PDB entry 7FJO | electron microscopy, 3.34 A resolution | chains A and C of the 9 polymer chains in the assembly

Chain A (and C):
Molecule: Spike glycoprotein
Source organism: Severe acute respiratory syndrome coronavirus 2
Notes: chain C of this document is another copy of the same molecule, construct and numbering; everything in this record applies to it too
UniProtKB: P0DTC2 (SPIKE_SARS2); numbering as in UniProt; present here: 16-241, 245-1208
Sequence (1280 residues; numbered 16 to 1298; 3 numbers in that range are skipped by the numbering (no residue carries them; nothing is unmodelled there); the number before each row is that of its first residue):
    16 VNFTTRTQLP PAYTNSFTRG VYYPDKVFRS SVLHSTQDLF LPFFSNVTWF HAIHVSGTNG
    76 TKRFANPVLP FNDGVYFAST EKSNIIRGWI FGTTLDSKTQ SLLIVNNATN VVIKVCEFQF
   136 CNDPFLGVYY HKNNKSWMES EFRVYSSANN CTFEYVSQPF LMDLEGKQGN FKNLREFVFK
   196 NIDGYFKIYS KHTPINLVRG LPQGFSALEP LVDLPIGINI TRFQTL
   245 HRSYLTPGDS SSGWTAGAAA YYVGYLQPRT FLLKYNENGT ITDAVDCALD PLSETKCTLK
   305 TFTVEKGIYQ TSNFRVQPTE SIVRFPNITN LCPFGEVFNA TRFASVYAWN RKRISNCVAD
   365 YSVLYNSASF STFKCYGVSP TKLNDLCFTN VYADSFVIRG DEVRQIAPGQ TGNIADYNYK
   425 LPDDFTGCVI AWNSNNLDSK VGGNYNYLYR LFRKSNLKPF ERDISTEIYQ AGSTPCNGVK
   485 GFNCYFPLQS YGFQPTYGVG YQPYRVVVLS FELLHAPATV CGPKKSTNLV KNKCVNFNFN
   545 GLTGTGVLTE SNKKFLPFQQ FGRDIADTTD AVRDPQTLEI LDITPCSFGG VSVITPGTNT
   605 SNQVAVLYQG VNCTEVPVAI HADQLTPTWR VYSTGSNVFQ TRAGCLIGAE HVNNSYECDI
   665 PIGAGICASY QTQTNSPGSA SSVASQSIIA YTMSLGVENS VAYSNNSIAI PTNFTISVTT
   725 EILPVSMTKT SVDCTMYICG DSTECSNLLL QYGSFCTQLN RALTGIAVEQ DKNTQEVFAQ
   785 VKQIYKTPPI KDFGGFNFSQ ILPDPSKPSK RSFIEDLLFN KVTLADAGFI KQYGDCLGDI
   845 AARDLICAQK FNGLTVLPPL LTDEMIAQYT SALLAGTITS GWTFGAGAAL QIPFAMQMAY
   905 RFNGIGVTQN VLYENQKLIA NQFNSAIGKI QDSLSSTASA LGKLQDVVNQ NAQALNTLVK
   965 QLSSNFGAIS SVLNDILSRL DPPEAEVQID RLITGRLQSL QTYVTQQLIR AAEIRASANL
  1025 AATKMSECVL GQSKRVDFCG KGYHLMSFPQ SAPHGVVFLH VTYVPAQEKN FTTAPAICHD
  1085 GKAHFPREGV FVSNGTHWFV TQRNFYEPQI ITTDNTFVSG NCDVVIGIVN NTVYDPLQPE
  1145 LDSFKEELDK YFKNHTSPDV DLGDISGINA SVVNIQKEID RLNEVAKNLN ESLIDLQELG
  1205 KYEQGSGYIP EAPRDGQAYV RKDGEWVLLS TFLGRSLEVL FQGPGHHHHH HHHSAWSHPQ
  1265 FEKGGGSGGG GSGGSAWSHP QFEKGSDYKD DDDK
Disordered / not traced: 16-26, 67-80, 144-163, 173-185, 245-262, 621-640, 677-688, 812, 828-853, 1148-1298 (chain C: 16-26, 67-80, 144-164, 173-185, 245-262, 621-640, 677-689, 828-854, 1148-1298)
Disulfide bonds: Cys336-Cys361, Cys379-Cys432, Cys391-Cys525, Cys480-Cys488, Cys617-Cys649, Cys1082-Cys1126
Covalently attached groups: N-acetylglucosamine (NAG) linked to Asn282, Asn616, Asn657, Asn709, Asn717, Asn801, Asn1074, Asn1134
Sequence notes: variant Phe18 (Leu in P0DTC2), Ala80 (Asp in P0DTC2), Gly215 (Asp in P0DTC2), Thr305 (Ser in P0DTC2), Asn417 (Lys in P0DTC2), Lys484 (Glu in P0DTC2), Tyr501 (Asn in P0DTC2), Gly614 (Asp in P0DTC2), Val701 (Ala in P0DTC2); engineered mutation Gly682 (Arg in P0DTC2), Ser683 (Arg in P0DTC2), Ser685 (Arg in P0DTC2), Pro986 (Lys in P0DTC2), Pro987 (Val in P0DTC2); expression tag (1209-1298)
UniProt features mapped onto this chain:
  - region: Asn280 to Cys301 (Putative superantigen), Arg403 to Asp405 (Integrin-binding motif), Asn448 to Phe456 (Immunodominant HLA epitope recognized by the CD8+), Pro681, Ala684 (Putative superantigen), Ser816 to Tyr837 (Fusion peptide 1), Lys835 to Phe855 (Fusion peptide 2), Asp1163 to Glu1202 (Heptad repeat 2)
  - site: Arg815, Ser816 (Cleavage)
  - glycosylation: Asn17 (N-linked (GlcNAc...) (complex) asparagine), Asn61 (N-linked (GlcNAc...) (hybrid) asparagine), Asn74 (N-linked (GlcNAc...) (complex) asparagine), Asn122 (N-linked (GlcNAc...) (hybrid) asparagine), Asn149 (N-linked (GlcNAc...) (complex) asparagine), Asn165 (N-linked (GlcNAc...) (complex) asparagine), Asn234 (N-linked (GlcNAc...) (high mannose) asparagine), Asn282 (N-linked (GlcNAc...) (complex) asparagine), Thr323 (O-linked (GalNAc) threonine), Ser325 (O-linked (HexNAc...) serine), Asn331 (N-linked (GlcNAc...) (complex) asparagine), Asn343 (N-linked (GlcNAc...) (complex) asparagine), Asn603 (N-linked (GlcNAc...) (hybrid) asparagine), Asn616 (N-linked (GlcNAc...) (complex) asparagine), Asn657 (N-linked (GlcNAc...) (complex) asparagine), Thr676 (O-linked (GlcNAc...) threonine), Thr678 (O-linked (GlcNAc...) threonine), Asn709 (N-linked (GlcNAc...) (high mannose) asparagine), Asn717 (N-linked (GlcNAc...) (hybrid) asparagine), Asn801 (N-linked (GlcNAc...) (hybrid) asparagine) and 6 more in UniProt
  - natural variant: Thr19 (T19I: In strain: Omicron/BQ.1.1, Omicron/XBB.1.5 and 1 more; T19R: In strain: Delta/B.1.617.2, Omicron/BA.2 and 4 more), Thr20 (T20N: In strain: Gamma/P.1), Leu24 to Ala27 (sequence variant, change not given here; In strain: Omicron/BA.2, Omicron/BA.2.12.1 and 6 more), Pro26 (P26S: In strain: Gamma/P.1), Gln52 (Q52H: In strain: Omicron/EG.5.1), Ala67 (A67V: In strain: Eta/B.1.525, Omicron/BA.1), His69 to Val70 (deletion: In strain: Alpha/B.1.1.7, Eta/B.1.525 and 5 more), Gly75 (G75V: In strain: Lambda/C.37), Thr76 (T76I: In strain: Lambda/C.37), Val83 (V83A: In strain: Omicron/XBB.1.5, Omicron/EG.5.1), Thr95 (T95I: In strain: Iota/B.1.526, Mu/B.1.621 and 2 more), Arg102 (R102I: In strain: A23.1), 78 further natural variant entries in UniProt
  - mutagenesis: His69 to Val70 (Increased incorporation of cleaved spike into virions), Asn121 (N121Q: Partial loss of biliverdin affinity), Arg190 (R190K: Partial loss of biliverdin affinity), Asn234 (N234Q: Increased resistance to neutralizing antibodies), Asn331 (N331Q: Reduced viral infectivity), Asn343 (N343Q: Reduced viral infectivity), Leu452 (L452R: Increased resistance to neutralizing antibodies. Decreases HLA binding to NF9 epitope. Increased binding affinity to human ACE2), Tyr453 (Y453F: Decreased HLA binding to NF9 epitope. Increased binding affinity to human ACE2), Ala475 (A475V: Increased resistance to neutralizing antibodies), Val483 (V483A: Increased resistance to neutralizing antibodies), Phe490 (F490L: Increased resistance to neutralizing antibodies and human covalescent sera neutralization), Gln493 (Q493N: Reduced host ACE2-binding affinity in vitro; Q493Y: Reduced host ACE2-binding affinity in vitro), 9 further mutagenesis entries in UniProt

Chain A / chain C interface:
Contacting residue pairs (147; chain A residue first):
  Tyr38(A) with Leu560(C)
  Lys41(A) with Phe562(C); Gln563(C); Gln564(C), hydrogen bond (backbone-backbone)
  Val42(A) with Gln563(C), hydrogen bond (backbone-side chain); Phe565(C); Arg567(C)
  Phe43(A) with Lys558(C); Phe559(C), hydrophobic; Gln563(C); Phe565(C), hydrogen bond (backbone-backbone); Gly566(C); Arg567(C), hydrogen bond (backbone-backbone)
  Phe168(A) with Ala520(C), hydrophobic; Pro521(C)
  Glu169(A) with Arg357(C), salt bridge
  Val171(A) with Asn360(C)
  Glu224(A) with Phe562(C)
  Pro225(A) with Phe562(C), hydrophobic
  Asp228(A) with Pro521(C)
  Leu229(A) with Pro521(C), hydrophobic
  Pro230(A) with His519(C); Ala520(C); Pro521(C)
  Asn282(A) with Lys558(C)
  Asp737(A) with Asn317(C), hydrogen bond; Arg319(C), salt bridge
  Met740(A) with Arg319(C), hydrogen bond; Phe592(C), hydrophobic
  Gln755(A) with Ser968(C); Asn969(C), hydrogen bond (backbone-backbone); Phe970(C), hydrogen bond (backbone-backbone); Gly971(C), hydrogen bond (side chain-backbone)
  Tyr756(A) with Gln965(C), hydrogen bond (backbone-side chain); Phe970(C); Arg995(C)
  Gly757(A) with Gln965(C); Ser968(C)
  Ser758(A) with Thr961(C); Gln965(C), hydrogen bond (backbone-side chain)
  Phe759(A) with Gln965(C); Phe970(C), hydrophobic; Ser1003(C)
  Gln762(A) with Thr961(C); Thr1006(C); Gln1010(C)
  Arg765(A) with Gln957(C), hydrogen bond
  Gln784(A) with Lys1045(C)
  Gln787(A) with Val701(C); Asn703(C), hydrogen bond
  Ile788(A) with Leu699(C), hydrophobic; Val701(C), hydrogen bond (backbone-backbone); Glu702(C); Asn703(C), hydrogen bond (backbone-backbone)
  Tyr789(A) with Asn703(C); Val705(C), hydrophobic
  Lys790(A) with Glu702(C), salt bridge; Asn703(C), hydrogen bond (backbone-backbone); Ser704(C); Val705(C)
  Asp796(A) with Tyr707(C), hydrogen bond (backbone-side chain); Asn709(C)
  Phe797(A) with Tyr707(C)
  Lys854(A) with Asp568(C), hydrogen bond (backbone-side chain)
  Phe855(A) with Phe592(C)
  Asn856(A) with Ala570(C)
  Gly857(A) with Phe592(C)
  Thr859(A) with Phe592(C)
  Leu861(A) with Gln613(C)
  Pro862(A) with Ala647(C), hydrophobic
  Pro863(A) with Ala668(C), hydrogen bond (backbone-backbone)
  Leu864(A) with Pro665(C), hydrophobic; Ala668(C); Gly669(C), hydrogen bond (backbone-backbone)
  Leu865(A) with Met697(C), hydrophobic
  Thr866(A) with Ala668(C); Gly669(C)
  Met869(A) with Gly669(C); Thr696(C); Met697(C); Leu699(C)
  Gln872(A) with Leu699(C)
  Tyr873(A) with Leu699(C), hydrogen bond (side chain-backbone)
  Thr883(A) with Val705(C); Tyr707(C)
  Ala890(A) with Gly1046(C); Tyr1047(C), hydrophobic
  Gly891(A) with Pro1069(C)
  Ala893(A) with Val705(C)
  Leu894(A) with Ala713(C); Pro715(C); Glu1072(C)
  Gln895(A) with Val705(C); Ala706(C); Tyr707(C); Ser711(C), hydrogen bond; Ile712(C); Ala713(C), hydrogen bond (backbone-backbone); Asn1074(C), hydrogen bond
  Ile896(A) with Tyr707(C); Ser711(C); Ile712(C), hydrophobic
  Pro897(A) with Tyr707(C), hydrophobic; Ser708(C); Asn709(C); Asn710(C); Ser711(C); Thr1077(C)
  Phe898(A) with Tyr707(C), hydrogen bond (backbone-side chain)
  Met900(A) with Thr1077(C); Val1094(C), hydrophobic
  Tyr904(A) with Ile712(C); Val1094(C); Arg1107(C)
  Asn907(A) with Arg1107(C), hydrogen bond
  Thr912(A) with Phe1121(C)
  Gln913(A) with Pro1090(C); Arg1107(C), hydrogen bond
  Asn914(A) with Phe1089(C); Phe1121(C); Ser1123(C), hydrogen bond
  Tyr917(A) with Pro1079(C), hydrophobic; Phe1089(C), hydrophobic
  Glu918(A) with Ser1123(C); Val1128(C)
  Gln920(A) with Ile1130(C)
  Ser967(A) with Asp571(C)
  Ser975(A) with Asp571(C), hydrogen bond
  Val976(A) with Asp571(C)
  Asn978(A) with Thr547(C), hydrogen bond (side chain-backbone); Gly548(C)
  Ser982(A) with Thr547(C)
  Asp994(A) with Arg995(C), salt bridge
  Gln1005(A) with Gln1002(C), hydrogen bond; Thr1006(C)
  Thr1009(A) with Thr1009(C)
  Leu1012(A) with Ile1013(C), hydrophobic
  Ile1013(A) with Ile1013(C), hydrophobic
  Arg1019(A) with Glu1017(C)
  Thr1027(A) with Arg1039(C)
  Ser1030(A) with Val1040(C)
  Glu1031(A) with Arg1039(C), salt bridge
  Leu1034(A) with Val1040(C)
  Gly1035(A) with Val1040(C)
  Arg1039(A) with Arg1039(C)
  Leu1141(A) with Leu1141(C), hydrophobic
  Glu1144(A) with Leu1145(C)
Also at the interface, not in a pair above, chain A (96 interface residues in all): Asp40, Tyr200, Gly283, Asp745, Asn764, Lys786, Pro792, Leu858, Trp886, Gly889, Ala892, Val963, Lys964, Leu966, Leu1001, Glu1111
Also at the interface, not in a pair above, chain C (97 interface residues in all): Gln314, Gly545, Thr549, Lys557, Ile569, Thr572, Arg646, Ile666, Gly667, Ile670, Gly700, Ala972, Gly999, Asp1041, Val1068, Glu1092, Gly1093, Val1129

Overview:
96 residues of chain A and 97 residues of chain C are in contact; the contacts include 31 hydrogen bonds and 5
salt bridges. Polar contacts include Glu169(A)-Arg357(C), Asp737(A)-Arg319(C) and Lys790(A)-Glu702(C).
Covalently linked N-acetylglucosamine: at Asn282(A), Asn616(A), Asn657(A), Asn709(A), Asn717(A) and Asn801(A)
and 2 more.
Chain A and chain C are both Spike glycoprotein (Severe acute respiratory syndrome coronavirus 2); the
structure, Cryo-EM structure of South African (B.1.351) SARS-CoV-2 spike glycoprotein in complex with three T6
Fab, was determined by electron microscopy together with 7FJN and 7FJS from the same study.
